9G14 - chain A; structure by X-ray diffraction, 2.24 A resolution.

[Chain A]
Protein: Leukotriene C4 synthase
From: Homo sapiens
Notes: EC 4.4.1.20, 2.5.1.-
UniProtKB: Q16873 (LTC4S_HUMAN); numbering as in UniProt (aligned over 2-150)
Sequence (157 residues; row label = number of the first residue in the row; numbers below 1 keep their minus sign (Met-6 is residue -6)):
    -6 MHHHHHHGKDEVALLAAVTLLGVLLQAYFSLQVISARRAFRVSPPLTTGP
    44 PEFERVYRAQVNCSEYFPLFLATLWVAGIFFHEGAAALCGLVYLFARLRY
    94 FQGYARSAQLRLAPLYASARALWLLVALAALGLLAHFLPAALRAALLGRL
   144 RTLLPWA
Unresolved in the structure: -6 to 0, 147-150
Differences from the reference sequence: initiating methionine (-6); expression tag (-5 to 1)
Residues lining bound ligands:
  - A1IHS (1-(phenylmethyl)-9-quinoxalin-2-yl-1,9-diazaspiro[5.5]undecan-2-one): Val16, Ala20, Tyr21, Ser23, Leu24, Ile27, Tyr59, Leu62, Arg90, Leu108, Ser111, Ala112, Leu115, Trp116, Val119
  - glutathione (GSH): Ser23, Val26, Ile27, Arg30, Pro37, Pro38, Thr40, Arg51, Gln53, Asn55, Tyr59, Tyr93, Tyr97, Arg104, Leu108
  - palmitoleic acid (PAM), molecule 1: Asp3, Ala6, Leu7, Ala10, Glu76, Ala123, Leu126, Leu127, Phe130
  - palmitoleic acid (PAM), molecule 2: Leu7, Ala10, Val11, Leu14, Ala80, Leu81, Leu84
  - palmitoleic acid (PAM), molecule 3: Leu17, Trp116, Val119, Ala120, Ala123
  - palmitoleic acid (PAM), molecule 4: Ala120, Ala123, Leu124, Leu127
  - palmitoleic acid (PAM), molecule 5: Leu135, Ala137, Ala138, Leu139, Gly141, Arg142, Leu143, Arg144

[Overview]
Bound to chain A: glutathione, 5 copies of palmitoleic acid and compound A1IHS.
Chain A is Leukotriene C4 synthase (Homo sapiens); the structure, Human LTC4 synthase in complex with compound
2, was determined by X-ray diffraction (same publication as 9G0U, 9G0V and 9G1T).
